Entry 6R0Z (electron microscopy, 3.80 A resolution); this record covers chains A and F of the 26 polymer chains in the assembly.

[Chain A]
Protein: V-type ATP synthase alpha chain
Organism: Thermus thermophilus (strain HB8 / ATCC 27634 / DSM 579)
Notes: EC 7.1.2.2
Reference sequence: Q56403 (VATA_THET8); residues 1-578 here = UniProt positions 1-578
Amino-acid sequence (578 residues; numbered 1 to 578; the number before each row is that of its first residue):
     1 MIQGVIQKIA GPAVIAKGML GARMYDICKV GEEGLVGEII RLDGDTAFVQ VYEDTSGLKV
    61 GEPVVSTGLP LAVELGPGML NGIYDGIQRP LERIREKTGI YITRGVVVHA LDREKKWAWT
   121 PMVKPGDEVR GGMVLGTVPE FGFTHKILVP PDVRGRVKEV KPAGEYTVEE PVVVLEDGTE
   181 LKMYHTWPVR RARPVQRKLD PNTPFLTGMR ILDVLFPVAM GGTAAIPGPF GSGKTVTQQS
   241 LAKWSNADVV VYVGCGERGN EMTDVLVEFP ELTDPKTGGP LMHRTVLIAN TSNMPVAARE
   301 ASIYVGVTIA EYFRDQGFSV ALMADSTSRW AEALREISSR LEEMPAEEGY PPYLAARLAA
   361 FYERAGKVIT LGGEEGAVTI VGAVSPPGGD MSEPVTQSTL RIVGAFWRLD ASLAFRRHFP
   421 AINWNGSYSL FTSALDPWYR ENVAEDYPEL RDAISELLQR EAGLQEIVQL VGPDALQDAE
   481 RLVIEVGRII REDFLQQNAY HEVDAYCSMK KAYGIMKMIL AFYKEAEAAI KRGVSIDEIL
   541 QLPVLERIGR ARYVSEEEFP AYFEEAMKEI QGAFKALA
Not modelled in the structure: 578
Metal / ion sites: Mg2+: Thr235 (together with ADP)
Ligand contacts:
  - ADP (adenosine-5'-diphosphate), molecule 1: Lys8, Ala10, Ala13, Ile15, Arg41, Phe48, Ser339, Arg340, Leu341, Glu342
  - ADP, molecule 2: Met209, Pro229, Phe230, Gly231, Ser232, Gly233, Lys234, Thr235, Val236, Thr237, Arg258, Phe419, Pro420, Gln497, Asn498, Ala499, Tyr500

[Chain F]
Protein: V-type ATP synthase beta chain
Organism: Thermus thermophilus (strain HB8 / ATCC 27634 / DSM 579)
Reference sequence: Q56404 (VATB_THET8); residues 1-478 here = UniProt positions 1-478
Amino-acid sequence (478 residues; numbered 1 to 478; the number before each row is that of its first residue):
     1 MDLLKKEYTG ITYISGPLLF VENAKDLAYG AIVDIKDGTG RVRGGQVIEV SEEYAVIQVF
    61 EETTGLDLAT TSVSLVEDVA RLGVSKEMLG RRFNGIGKPI DGLPPITPEK RLPITGLPLN
   121 PVARRKPEQF IQTGISTIDV MNTLVRGQKL PIFSGSGLPA NEIAAQIARQ ATVRPDLSGE
   181 GEKEEPFAVV FAAMGITQRE LSYFIQEFER TGALSRSVLF LNKADDPTIE RILTPRMALT
   241 VAEYLAFEHD YHVLVILTDM TNYCEALREI GAAREEIPGR RGYPGYMYTD LATIYERAGV
   301 VEGKKGSVTQ IPILSMPDDD RTHPIPDLTG YITEGQIQLS RELHRKGIYP PIDPLPSLSR
   361 LMNNGVGKGK TREDHKQVSD QLYSAYANGV DIRKLVAIIG EDALTENDRR YLQFADAFER
   421 FFINQGQQNR SIEESLQIAW ALLSMLPQGE LKRISKDHIG KYYGQKLEEI WGAPQALD
Not modelled in the structure: 1-3, 465-478
Ligand contacts:
  - ADP (adenosine-5'-diphosphate), molecule 1: Leu18, Phe20, Glu49, Val56, Arg274, Glu275
  - ADP, molecule 2: Leu358, Ser359, Arg360, Asn363

[How chain A and chain F interact]
Residue-residue contacts (108):
  Gln7(A) - Ser51(F)
  Gln7(A) - Glu52(F)  hydrogen bond (backbone-backbone)
  Lys8(A) - Val50(F)
  Lys8(A) - Ser51(F)
  Ile9(A) - Tyr29(F)  hydrophobic
  Ile9(A) - Glu49(F)
  Ile9(A) - Val50(F)  hydrogen bond (backbone-backbone)
  Gly11(A) - Tyr29(F)  hydrogen bond (backbone-side chain)
  Lys17(A) - Glu52(F)  salt bridge
  Thr55(A) - Tyr29(F)
  Ser56(A) - Tyr29(F)
  Ser56(A) - Val79(F)
  Gly57(A) - Tyr29(F)  hydrogen bond (backbone-backbone)
  Leu58(A) - Ala28(F)
  Leu58(A) - Tyr29(F)  hydrogen bond (backbone-backbone)
  Lys59(A) - Asp26(F)  salt bridge
  Lys59(A) - Ala28(F)
  Val60(A) - Lys25(F)
  Val60(A) - Val50(F)  hydrophobic
  Val60(A) - Ser51(F)
  Ile83(A) - Val122(F)  hydrophobic
  Leu91(A) - Asn120(F)
  Leu91(A) - Val122(F)  hydrophobic
  Arg95(A) - Asn120(F)
  Arg95(A) - Glu302(F)  salt bridge
  Ile100(A) - Leu119(F)
  Ile100(A) - Asn120(F)  hydrogen bond (backbone-backbone)
  Ile100(A) - Val301(F)  hydrophobic
  Tyr101(A) - Leu117(F)
  Tyr101(A) - Pro118(F)
  Tyr101(A) - Leu119(F)  hydrophobic
  Tyr101(A) - Glu243(F)
  Tyr101(A) - Phe247(F)
  Ile102(A) - Leu117(F)
  Ile102(A) - Pro118(F)  hydrogen bond (backbone-backbone)
  Ile102(A) - Asn120(F)
  Ile102(A) - Pro121(F)
  Thr103(A) - Leu117(F)
  Pro229(A) - Tyr331(F)
  Phe230(A) - Arg321(F)  hydrogen bond (backbone-side chain)
  Phe230(A) - Asp327(F)
  Phe230(A) - Gly330(F)
  Phe230(A) - Tyr331(F)  hydrophobic
  Phe230(A) - Arg360(F)
  Gly231(A) - Arg360(F)
  Gly256(A) - Tyr288(F)  hydrogen bond (backbone-side chain)
  Arg258(A) - Glu296(F)
  Arg258(A) - Tyr331(F)  hydrogen bond (side chain-backbone)
  Arg258(A) - Ile332(F)  hydrogen bond (side chain-backbone)
  Arg258(A) - Thr333(F)  hydrogen bond (side chain-backbone)
  Arg258(A) - Arg360(F)
  Gly259(A) - Glu296(F)
  Asn260(A) - Arg124(F)
  Asn260(A) - Lys149(F)
  Asn260(A) - Glu334(F)  hydrogen bond
  Thr263(A) - Pro121(F)  hydrogen bond (side chain-backbone)
  Thr263(A) - Arg124(F)
  Asp264(A) - Lys126(F)
  Leu266(A) - Pro121(F)
  Val267(A) - Lys126(F)
  Thr291(A) - Pro121(F)
  Ser292(A) - Tyr288(F)
  Ser292(A) - Ala292(F)
  Ser292(A) - Glu296(F)
  Asn293(A) - Pro118(F)
  Asn293(A) - Thr293(F)
  Asn293(A) - Glu296(F)
  Met294(A) - Pro118(F)  hydrophobic
  Val296(A) - Thr289(F)
  Arg299(A) - Tyr288(F)
  Arg329(A) - Tyr288(F)  hydrogen bond
  Arg329(A) - Tyr331(F)
  Glu332(A) - Gly285(F)
  Glu332(A) - Tyr288(F)
  Arg335(A) - Gly285(F)
  Glu336(A) - Tyr286(F)
  Glu336(A) - Thr289(F)  hydrogen bond
  Ser339(A) - Glu276(F)
  Ser339(A) - Ile277(F)
  Arg340(A) - Glu276(F)  salt bridge
  Glu342(A) - Glu275(F)
  Glu348(A) - Arg280(F)  salt bridge
  Gly349(A) - Ile277(F)
  Ser385(A) - Tyr331(F)
  Pro386(A) - Tyr331(F)  hydrogen bond (backbone-side chain)
  Pro387(A) - Asp327(F)
  Pro387(A) - Tyr331(F)
  Gly388(A) - Thr322(F)
  Glu393(A) - Arg280(F)  salt bridge
  Phe415(A) - Arg321(F)
  Phe415(A) - Leu355(F)
  Phe415(A) - Pro356(F)  hydrophobic
  Arg416(A) - Ala387(F)  hydrogen bond (side chain-backbone)
  Arg416(A) - Asp391(F)  salt bridge
  Arg417(A) - Asn142(F)
  Arg417(A) - Ser357(F)  hydrogen bond (side chain-backbone)
  Arg417(A) - Leu358(F)
  Arg417(A) - Tyr383(F)  hydrogen bond
  Arg417(A) - Arg453(F)  hydrogen bond (backbone-side chain)
  Gln469(A) - Ile398(F)
  Leu470(A) - Ile398(F)
  Val471(A) - Ile399(F)
  Pro473(A) - Leu395(F)  hydrophobic
  Gln496(A) - Arg453(F)
  Tyr500(A) - Asn363(F)
  Arg550(A) - Leu451(F)
  Arg550(A) - Lys452(F)  hydrogen bond (side chain-backbone)
  Arg550(A) - Ile454(F)
Also at the interface, not in a pair above, chain A (69 interface residues in all): Ala10, Glu92, Ile94, Gly228, Glu257, Glu268, Pro345, Asp390, Gly472, Tyr553
Also at the interface, not in a pair above, chain F (72 interface residues in all): Ala123, Arg125, Pro127, Phe153, Pro278, Gly279, Arg297, Lys304, Pro326, Gln336, Pro354, Leu361, Asp380, Asn388

[Overview]
69 residues of chain A face 72 of chain F across their interface, with 22 hydrogen bonds and 7 salt bridges.
Polar contacts include Lys17(A)-Glu52(F), Lys59(A)-Asp26(F) and Arg95(A)-Glu302(F). ADP is bound between chain
A and chain F.
Chain A is V-type ATP synthase alpha chain and chain F is V-type ATP synthase beta chain, both from Thermus
thermophilus (strain HB8 / ATCC 27634 / DSM 579); the structure, Thermus thermophilus V/A-type
ATPase/synthase, rotational state 1L, was determined by electron microscopy together with 6QUM, 6R0W, 6R0Y and
6R10 from the same study.
